PDB entry 3RJH | X-ray diffraction, 2.20 A resolution | chains A and T of the 4 polymer chains in the assembly

# Chain A
Name: DNA polymerase beta
From: Homo sapiens
Notes: EC 2.7.7.7, 4.2.99.-
UniProt: P06746 (DPOLB_HUMAN); residues 1-335 here = UniProt positions 1-335
Amino-acid sequence (335 residues; numbered 1 to 335; the number before each row is that of its first residue):
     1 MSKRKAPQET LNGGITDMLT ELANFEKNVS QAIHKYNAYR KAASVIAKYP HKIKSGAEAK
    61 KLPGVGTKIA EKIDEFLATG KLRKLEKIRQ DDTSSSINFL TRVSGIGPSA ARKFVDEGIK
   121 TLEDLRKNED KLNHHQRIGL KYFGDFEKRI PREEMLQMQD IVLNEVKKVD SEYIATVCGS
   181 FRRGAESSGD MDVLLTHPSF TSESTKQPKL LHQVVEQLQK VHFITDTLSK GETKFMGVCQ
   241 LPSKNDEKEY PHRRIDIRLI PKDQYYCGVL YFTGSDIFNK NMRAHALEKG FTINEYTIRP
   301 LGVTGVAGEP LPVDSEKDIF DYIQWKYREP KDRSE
Disordered / not traced: 1-9
Bound ions: Na+ site 1: Lys60, Leu62, Val65 (shared with 1 residue of chain D); Na+ site 2: Thr101, Val103, Ile106 (shared with 1 residue of chain P); Mg2+ site 1: Asp190, Asp192 (together with 6CF); Mg2+ site 2: Asp190, Asp192, Asp256 (together with 6CF) (shared with 1 residue of chain P)
Small-molecule neighbours: 6CF (2'-deoxy-5'-O-[(S)-{difluoro[(S)-hydroxy(phosphonooxy)phosphoryl]methyl}(hydroxy)phosphoryl]cytidine): Arg149, Gly179, Ser180, Arg183, Ser188, Gly189, Asp190, Asp192, Asp256, Tyr271, Phe272, Thr273, Gly274, Ser275, Asp276, Asn279, Lys280
Curated features (UniProtKB/Swiss-Prot):
  - region: Arg183 to Asp192 (DNA-binding)
  - active site: Lys72 (Nucleophile)
  - binding site (K(+)): Lys60, Leu62, Val65, Thr101, Val103, Ile106
  - binding site (Na(+)): Lys60, Leu62, Val65, Thr101, Val103, Ile106
  - binding site (dATP): Arg149, Ser180, Arg183, Gly189, Asp190
  - binding site (dCTP): Arg149, Ser180, Arg183, Gly189, Asp190
  - binding site (dGTP): Arg149, Ser180, Arg183, Gly189, Asp190, Asp192
  - binding site (dTTP): Arg149, Ser180, Arg183, Gly189, Asp190
  - binding site (Mg(2+)): Asp190, Asp192, Asp256
  - modified residue: Lys72 (N6-acetyllysine), Arg83 (Omega-N-methylarginine), Arg152 (Omega-N-methylarginine)
  - cross-link (Glycyl lysine isopeptide (Lys-Gly)): Lys41 (interchain with G-Cter in ubiquitin), Lys61 (interchain with G-Cter in ubiquitin), Lys81 (interchain with G-Cter in ubiquitin)
  - natural variant: Leu22 (L22P: Found in a gastric cancer sample; uncertain significance), Tyr39 (Y39C: Found in a gastric cancer sample; uncertain significance), Gly118 (G118V: Decreased DNA-directed DNA polymerase activity), Arg137 (R137Q: Decreased function in base-excision repair), Arg149 (R149I: Decreased DNA-directed DNA polymerase activity), Asp160 (D160N: Found in a gastric cancer sample; uncertain significance), Cys239 (C239R: Found in a gastric cancer sample; uncertain significance), Lys289 (K289M: Found in a colon cancer sample; uncertain significance), Asn294 (N294D: Found in a gastric cancer sample; uncertain significance), Glu295 (E295K: Found in a gastric cancer sample; uncertain significance)
  - mutagenesis: Phe25 (F25W: No effect on 5'-dRP lyase activity. Decreased ssDNA binding), His34 (H34G: Decreased 5'-dRP lyase activity. Decreased ssDNA binding), Lys35 (K35A: Decreased 5'-dRP lyase activity. Decreased ssDNA binding. Loss of 5'-dRP lyase activity; when associated with A-68 and A-72. Decreased ssDNA binding; when associated with A-68 and A-72 ...), Tyr39 (Y39F: No effect on 5'-dRP lyase activity; Y39Q: Abolishes DNA polymerase and 5'-dRP lyase activity), Lys41 (K41R: Abolishes ubiquitination; when associated with R-61 and R-81), Lys60 (K60A: Decreased 5'-dRP lyase activity. Decreased ssDNA binding), Lys61 (K61R: Abolishes ubiquitination; when associated with R-41 and R-81), Lys68 (K68A: No effect on 5'-dRP lyase activity. Decreased ssDNA binding. Loss of 5'-dRP lyase activity; when associated with A-35 and A-72. Decreased ssDNA binding; when associated with A-35 and A-72 ...), Glu71 (E71Q: No effect on 5'-dRP lyase activity. No effect on structure shown by circular dichroism. No effect on ssDNA binding), Lys72 (K72A: Severely reduced 5'-dRP lyase activity. Does not affect ssDNA binding. Loss of 5'-dRP lyase activity; when associated with A-35 and A-68. Decreased ssDNA binding ...), Glu75 (E75A: Slightly decreased 5'-dRP lyase activity. Decreased ssDNA binding. No effect on structure shown by circular dichroism), Lys81 (K81R: Abolishes ubiquitination; when associated with R-41 and R-61), 5 further mutagenesis entries in UniProt
What the authors report for this chain:
  - binding site for the 16-nt DNA strand (chain T): Arg283

# Chain T
Molecule: 16-nt DNA strand
Sequence (16 nucleotides; row label = number of the first residue in the row):
     1 CCGACGGCGC ATCAGC
Modified residues: 8OG (8-oxo-2'-deoxy-guanosine-5'-monophosphate) at position 7

# Chain A / chain T interface
Residue-residue contacts (26; chain A residue first):
  His34(A) - DC5(T)  stacking on the base
  Ser229(A) - DC10(T)  phosphate contact
  Ser229(A) - DA11(T)  sugar contact
  Lys230(A) - DC10(T)  hydrogen bond to the phosphate
  Lys230(A) - DA11(T)  hydrogen bond to the phosphate
  Gly231(A) - DC10(T)  phosphate contact
  Glu232(A) - DC10(T)  hydrogen bond to the phosphate
  Thr233(A) - DG9(T)  hydrogen bond to the phosphate
  Thr233(A) - DC10(T)  hydrogen bond to the phosphate
  Lys234(A) - DG9(T)  hydrogen bond to the base
  Lys234(A) - DC10(T)  hydrogen bond to the phosphate
  Arg258(A) - DG9(T)  sugar contact
  Asn279(A) - DG6(T)  base contact
  Lys280(A) - DG6(T)  hydrogen bond to the base
  Arg283(A) - DG6(T)  hydrogen bond to the base
  Arg283(A) - 8OG_7(T)  hydrogen bond to the sugar
  Ala284(A) - DG6(T)  sugar contact
  Leu287(A) - DC5(T)  phosphate contact
  Leu287(A) - DG6(T)  phosphate contact
  Leu287(A) - 8OG_7(T)  phosphate contact
  Thr292(A) - 8OG_7(T)  hydrogen bond to the phosphate
  Ile293(A) - 8OG_7(T)  sugar contact
  Asn294(A) - 8OG_7(T)  phosphate contact
  Asn294(A) - DC8(T)  hydrogen bond to the phosphate
  Glu295(A) - DC8(T)  sugar contact
  Tyr296(A) - DG9(T)  hydrogen bond to the phosphate
Other interface residues (no listed pair), chain A (21 interface residues in all): Asn133, Leu228, Tyr271
Other interface residues (no listed pair), chain T (8 interface residues in all): DT12

# In short
The interface between chain A and chain T involves 21 residues on one side and 8 on the other; the contacts
include 13 hydrogen bonds and 1 aromatic stacking contact. Among the polar pairs are Lys234(A)-DG9(T),
Lys280(A)-DG6(T) and Arg283(A)-DG6(T). From the paper: a binding site for the 16-nt DNA strand (chain T) at
Arg283(A).
Chain A is DNA polymerase beta (Homo sapiens) and chain T is a 16-nt DNA strand; the structure, Ternary
complex of DNA Polymerase Beta with a gapped DNA containing (syn)8odG:dA at primer terminus and ..., was
determined by X-ray diffraction together with 3RJE, 3RJF, 3RJG, 3RJJ and 3RJK from the same study.
